PDB entry 9JHK | electron microscopy, 3.42 A resolution | chains A and E of the 3 polymer chains in the assembly

[Chain A]
Molecule: Clostridium perfringens Argonaute
From: Clostridium perfringens
Sequence (751 residues; row label = number of the first residue in the row):
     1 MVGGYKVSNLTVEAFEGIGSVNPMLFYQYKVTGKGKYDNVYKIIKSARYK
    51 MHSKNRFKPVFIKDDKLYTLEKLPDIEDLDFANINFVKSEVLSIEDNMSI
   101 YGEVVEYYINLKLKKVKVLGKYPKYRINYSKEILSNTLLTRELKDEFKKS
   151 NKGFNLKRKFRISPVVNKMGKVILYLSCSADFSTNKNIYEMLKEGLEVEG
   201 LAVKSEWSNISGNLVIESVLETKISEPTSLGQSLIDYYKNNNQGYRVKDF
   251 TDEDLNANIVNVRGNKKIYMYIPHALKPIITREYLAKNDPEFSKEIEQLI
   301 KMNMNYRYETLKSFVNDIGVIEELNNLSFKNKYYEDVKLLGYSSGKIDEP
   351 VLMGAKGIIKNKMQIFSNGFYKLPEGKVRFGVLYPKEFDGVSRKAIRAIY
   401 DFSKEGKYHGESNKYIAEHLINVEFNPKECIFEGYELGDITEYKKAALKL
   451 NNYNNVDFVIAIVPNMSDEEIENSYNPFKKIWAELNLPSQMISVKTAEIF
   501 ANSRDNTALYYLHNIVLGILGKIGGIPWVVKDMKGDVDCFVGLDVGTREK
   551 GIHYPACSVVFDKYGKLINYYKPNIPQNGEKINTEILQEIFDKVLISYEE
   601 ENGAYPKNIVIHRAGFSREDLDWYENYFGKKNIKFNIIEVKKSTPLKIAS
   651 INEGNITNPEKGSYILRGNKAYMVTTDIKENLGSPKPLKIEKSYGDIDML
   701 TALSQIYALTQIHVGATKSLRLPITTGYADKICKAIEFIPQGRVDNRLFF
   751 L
Disordered / not traced: 1-6
Ion coordination: Mn2+: Leu751 (shared with 2 residues of chain C)

[Chain E]
Molecule: 29-nt DNA strand
Sequence (29 nucleotides; each row starts with the number of its first residue; numbers below 1 keep their minus sign (DA-6 is residue -6)):
    -6 ATATACTATACAACCTACTACCTCATATA
Disordered / not traced: -6 to -2, 20-22

[Interface between chain A and chain E]
Pairs across the interface (42):
  Tyr41(A) - DA1(E)  phosphate contact
  Tyr41(A) - DT2(E)  phosphate contact
  Tyr41(A) - DA3(E)  phosphate contact
  Lys45(A) - DC4(E)  salt bridge to the phosphate
  Asp64(A) - DT2(E)  base contact
  Lys131(A) - DA5(E)  salt bridge to the phosphate
  Arg161(A) - DA5(E)  salt bridge to the phosphate
  Arg282(A) - DA13(E)  sugar contact
  Arg282(A) - DC14(E)  sugar contact
  Glu283(A) - DT12(E)  sugar contact
  Glu283(A) - DA13(E)  phosphate contact
  Ala286(A) - DA13(E)  sugar contact
  Ala286(A) - DC14(E)  phosphate contact
  Ser293(A) - DA13(E)  phosphate contact
  Ser293(A) - DC14(E)  hydrogen bond to the phosphate
  Lys294(A) - DC14(E)  salt bridge to the phosphate
  Lys294(A) - DC15(E)  phosphate contact
  Glu297(A) - DC14(E)  sugar contact
  Lys301(A) - DA13(E)  base contact
  Lys301(A) - DC14(E)  base contact
  Asn361(A) - DT19(E)  sugar contact
  Met363(A) - DT19(E)  base contact
  Tyr415(A) - DT19(E)  stacking on the base
  Leu509(A) - DT19(E)  base contact
  Tyr510(A) - DC17(E)  sugar contact
  Tyr510(A) - DA18(E)  hydrogen bond to the sugar
  Tyr511(A) - DC17(E)  hydrogen bond to the base
  His513(A) - DT19(E)  hydrogen bond to the base
  Thr547(A) - DT9(E)  sugar contact
  Lys641(A) - DC7(E)  salt bridge to the phosphate
  Lys641(A) - DC8(E)  phosphate contact
  Lys642(A) - DC8(E)  hydrogen bond to the phosphate
  Lys642(A) - DT9(E)  salt bridge to the phosphate
  Ser643(A) - DC7(E)  sugar contact
  Ser643(A) - DC8(E)  hydrogen bond to the phosphate
  Thr644(A) - DC7(E)  hydrogen bond to the phosphate
  Pro645(A) - DA6(E)  sugar contact
  Leu682(A) - DC15(E)  phosphate contact
  Leu682(A) - DT16(E)  sugar contact
  Lys689(A) - DC7(E)  salt bridge to the phosphate
  Asp730(A) - DT9(E)  phosphate contact
  Lys734(A) - DA10(E)  phosphate contact
Also at the interface, not in a pair above, chain A (35 interface residues in all): Gln364, Glu469, Asp544, Arg548, Tyr554, Val640
Also at the interface, not in a pair above, chain E (19 interface residues in all): DC11

[In short]
The interface between chain A and chain E involves 35 residues on one side and 19 on the other; the contacts
include 7 hydrogen bonds, 7 salt bridges and 1 aromatic stacking contact. Polar pairs include
Tyr511(A)-DC17(E), His513(A)-DT19(E) and Tyr510(A)-DA18(E).
Here chain A is Clostridium perfringens Argonaute (Clostridium perfringens) and chain E is a 29-nt DNA strand.
Entry 9JHK (Cryo-EM structure of CpAgo_gDNA-tg_dsDNA monomeric ternary complex) was determined by electron
microscopy.
